Entry 6I1K (X-ray diffraction, 2.65 A resolution); this record covers chains A and B of the 4 polymer chains in the assembly.

[Chain A]
Molecule: CRISPR-associated endonuclease Cas12a
From: Francisella tularensis subsp. novicida (strain U112)
Notes: EC 3.1.21.1, 3.1.27.2
UniProtKB: A0Q7Q2 (CS12A_FRATN); residues 2-1300 here = UniProt positions 2-1300
Chain sequence (1302 residues; numbered -1 to 1300; the number before each row is that of its first residue; numbers below 1 keep their minus sign (Ser-1 is residue -1)):
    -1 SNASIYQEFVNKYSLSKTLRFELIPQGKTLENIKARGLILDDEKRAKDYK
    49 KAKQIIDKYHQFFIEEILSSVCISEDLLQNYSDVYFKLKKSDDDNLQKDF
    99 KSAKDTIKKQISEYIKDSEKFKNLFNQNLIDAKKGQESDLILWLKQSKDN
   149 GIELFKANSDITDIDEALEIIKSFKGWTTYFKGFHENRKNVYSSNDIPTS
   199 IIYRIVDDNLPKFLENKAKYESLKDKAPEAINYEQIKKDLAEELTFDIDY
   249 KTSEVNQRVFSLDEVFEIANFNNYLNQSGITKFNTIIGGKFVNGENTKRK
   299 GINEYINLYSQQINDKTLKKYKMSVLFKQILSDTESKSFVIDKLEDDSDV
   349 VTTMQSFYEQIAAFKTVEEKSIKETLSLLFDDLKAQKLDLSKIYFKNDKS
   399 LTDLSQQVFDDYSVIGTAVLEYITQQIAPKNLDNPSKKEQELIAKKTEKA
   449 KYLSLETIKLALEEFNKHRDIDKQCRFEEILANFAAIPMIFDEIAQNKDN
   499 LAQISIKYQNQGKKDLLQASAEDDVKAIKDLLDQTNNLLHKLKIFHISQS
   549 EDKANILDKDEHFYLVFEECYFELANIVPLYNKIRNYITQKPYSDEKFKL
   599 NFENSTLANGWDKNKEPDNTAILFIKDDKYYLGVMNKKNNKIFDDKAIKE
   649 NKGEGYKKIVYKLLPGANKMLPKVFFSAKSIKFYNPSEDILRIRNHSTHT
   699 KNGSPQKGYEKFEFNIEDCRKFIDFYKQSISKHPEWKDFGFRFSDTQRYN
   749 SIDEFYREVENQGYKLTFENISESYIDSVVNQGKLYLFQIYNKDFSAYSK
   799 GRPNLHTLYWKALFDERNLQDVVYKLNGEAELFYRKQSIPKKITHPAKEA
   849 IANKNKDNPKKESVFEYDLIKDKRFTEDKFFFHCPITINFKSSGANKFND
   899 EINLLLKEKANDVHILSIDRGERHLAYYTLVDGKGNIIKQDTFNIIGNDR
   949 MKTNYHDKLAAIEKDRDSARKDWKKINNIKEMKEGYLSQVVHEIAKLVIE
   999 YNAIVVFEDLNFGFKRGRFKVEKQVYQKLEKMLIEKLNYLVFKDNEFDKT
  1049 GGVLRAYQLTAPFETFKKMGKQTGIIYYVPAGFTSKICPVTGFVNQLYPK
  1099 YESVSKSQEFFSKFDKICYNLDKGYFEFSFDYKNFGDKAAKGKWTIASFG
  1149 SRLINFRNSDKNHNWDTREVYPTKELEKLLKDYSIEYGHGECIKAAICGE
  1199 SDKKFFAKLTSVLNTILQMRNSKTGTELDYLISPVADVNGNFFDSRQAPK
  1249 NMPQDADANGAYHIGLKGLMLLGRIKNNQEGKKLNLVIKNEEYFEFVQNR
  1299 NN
Not modelled in the structure: -1 to 0, 850-851, 1135-1136, 1153-1166
Differences from the reference sequence: expression tag (-1 to 1)
Curated features (UniProtKB/Swiss-Prot):
  - region: Tyr47 to Lys51 (Binds crRNA alone and in crRNA-target DNA heteroduplex), Phe182 to Arg186 (Binds crRNA alone and in crRNA-target DNA heteroduplex), Asn301 to Asn305 (Binds DNA in crRNA-target DNA heteroduplex), Lys326 to Leu329 (Binds crRNA in crRNA-target DNA heteroduplex), His538 to Lys541 (Binds crRNA in crRNA-target DNA heteroduplex), Tyr591 to Lys595 (Binds crRNA), Leu662 to Ile679 (LKL, important for PAM recognition and DNA unwinding), Lys671 to Lys677 (Binds DNA protospacer adjacent motif (PAM) on target DNA), Arg692 to Gln704 (Binds single-strand non-target DNA), Lys791 to Ser794 (Binds crRNA), Leu803, His804 (Binds crRNA), Asn851 to Asn853 (Binds crRNA), Tyr865 to Phe873 (Binds crRNA), His954 to Trp971 (Bridge helix)
  - active site: His843 (For pre-crRNA processing), Lys852 (For pre-crRNA processing), Lys869 (For pre-crRNA processing), Asp917 (For DNase activity of RuvC domain), Glu1006 (For DNase activity of RuvC domain), Asp1255 (For DNase activity of RuvC domain)
  - site: Thr16 (Binds crRNA alone and in crRNA-target DNA heteroduplex), Lys131 (Binds target strand DNA), Thr295 (Binds crRNA in crRNA-target DNA heteroduplex), Lys320 (Binds DNA in crRNA-target DNA heteroduplex), Ser334 (Binds DNA in crRNA-target DNA heteroduplex), Tyr410 (Caps the crRNA-target DNA heteroduplex), Lys589 (Binds DNA in crRNA-target DNA heteroduplex), Lys613 (Binds DNA protospacer adjacent motif (PAM)), Lys667 (Binds Target strand DNA), Lys671 (Binds PAM), Lys677 (Binds Target strand DNA), Lys823 (Binds Target strand DNA), Gly826 (Binds Target strand DNA), Arg833 (Binds crRNA), Lys852 (Stabilizes transition state for pre-crRNA processing), Lys1026 (Binds DNA in crRNA-target DNA heteroduplex), Thr1063 (Binds DNA in crRNA-target DNA heteroduplex)
  - mutagenesis: Gly608 (G608A/E: 15% DNA cleavage), Pro663 (P663A: 25% DNA cleavage, altered non-target strand cleavage products), Asn666 (N666A: 80% DNA cleavage, altered non-target strand cleavage products), Lys667 (K667A: 30% DNA cleavage), Lys671 (K671A: 15% DNA cleavage), Lys677 (K677A: 35% DNA cleavage, altered non-target strand cleavage products), Arg692 (R692A: Slight decrease in target DNA cleavage, 30% DNA cleavage, altered non-target strand cleavage products), His694 (H694A: Wild-type DNA cleavage, altered non-target strand cleavage products), Thr698 to Ser702 (Loss of target DNA cleavage), Gln704 (Q704A: Significant decrease in target DNA cleavage), His843 (H843A: Decreased pre-crRNA processing in vitro, binds RNA, no change in DNA cleavage), Lys852 (K852A: Decreased pre-crRNA processing in vitro, binds RNA, no change in DNA cleavage), 13 further mutagenesis entries in UniProt
Cystine bridges: Cys1116-Cys1190
Ion coordination: Mg2+ site 1: Ser67, Asn270; Mg2+ site 2: Phe153, Ile159, Thr160; Mg2+ site 3: Arg800 (shared with A-3(B) of chain B)
From the paper describing this entry:
  - binding site for DNA non-target strand: Lys895, Lys1069, Lys1287, Asn1288

[Chain B]
Molecule: crRNA
Sequence (40 nucleotides; each row starts with the number of its first residue; numbers below 1 keep their minus sign (A-18 is residue -18)):
   -18 AAUUUCUACUGUUGUAGAUAGAUUAAAAGGUAAUUCUAUC
Ion coordination: Mg2+: A-3 (shared with Arg800(A) of chain A)

[Chain A / chain B interface]
Contacting residue pairs (138):
  Ser14(A) with A1(B), base contact
  Lys15(A) with A1(B), salt bridge to the phosphate
  Thr16(A) with A1(B), hydrogen bond to the sugar; G2(B), sugar contact
  Arg18(A) with U-15(B), hydrogen bond to the base; U-14(B), sugar contact; U0(B), base contact; G2(B), salt bridge to the phosphate
  Phe19(A) with U-15(B), sugar contact
  Glu20(A) with U-15(B), sugar contact
  Lys51(A) with U4(B), hydrogen bond to the phosphate; U5(B), salt bridge to the phosphate
  Asp55(A) with A6(B), phosphate contact
  Asn185(A) with U4(B), hydrogen bond to the sugar; U5(B), sugar contact
  Arg186(A) with U5(B), hydrogen bond to the sugar; A6(B), salt bridge to the phosphate
  Arg202(A) with A7(B), hydrogen bond to the sugar; A8(B), salt bridge to the phosphate
  Phe289(A) with U15(B), sugar contact; U16(B), sugar contact
  Asn294(A) with U16(B), sugar contact
  Thr295(A) with U16(B), phosphate contact; C17(B), phosphate contact
  Lys296(A) with U16(B), hydrogen bond to the sugar
  Lys298(A) with C17(B), hydrogen bond to the sugar
  Leu306(A) with U18(B), sugar contact
  Gln309(A) with U18(B), hydrogen bond to the sugar; A19(B), sugar contact
  Phe325(A) with A8(B), phosphate contact; A9(B), phosphate contact
  Lys326(A) with A7(B), salt bridge to the phosphate; A8(B), hydrogen bond to the phosphate
  Gln327(A) with A7(B), phosphate contact
  Ile328(A) with A6(B), phosphate contact; A7(B), phosphate contact
  Leu329(A) with A6(B), sugar contact
  Tyr410(A) with U20(B), hydrogen bond to the base
  His538(A) with U15(B), salt bridge to the phosphate
  Val576(A) with U15(B), sugar contact
  Asn580(A) with A14(B), hydrogen bond to the sugar
  Arg583(A) with A13(B), hydrogen bond to the sugar; A14(B), hydrogen bond to the sugar
  Lys595(A) with A3(B), salt bridge to the phosphate
  Tyr789(A) with G-5(B), phosphate contact
  Asn790(A) with U-15(B), phosphate contact
  Lys791(A) with U-16(B), sugar contact; U-15(B), hydrogen bond to the phosphate; U-4(B), base contact
  Ser794(A) with G-5(B), hydrogen bond to the phosphate
  Tyr796(A) with U-6(B), phosphate contact; G-5(B), phosphate contact
  Ser797(A) with G-5(B), phosphate contact; U-4(B), hydrogen bond to the phosphate
  Lys798(A) with U-6(B), salt bridge to the phosphate; U-4(B), hydrogen bond to the phosphate
  Gly799(A) with U-4(B), hydrogen bond to the phosphate; A-3(B), phosphate contact
  Arg800(A) with A-3(B), hydrogen bond to the phosphate; G-2(B), salt bridge to the phosphate
  Asn802(A) with A-1(B), hydrogen bond to the base; U0(B), base contact
  Leu803(A) with A-1(B), phosphate contact; U0(B), hydrogen bond to the base
  His804(A) with U0(B), stacking on the base; A1(B), salt bridge to the phosphate
  Glu829(A) with A3(B), hydrogen bond to the sugar
  Phe831(A) with A3(B), sugar contact
  Arg833(A) with U-14(B), salt bridge to the phosphate
  Thr842(A) with A-18(B), sugar contact
  His843(A) with A-18(B), hydrogen bond to the base
  Ile849(A) with A-18(B), base contact
  Lys852(A) with U-9(B), hydrogen bond to the phosphate
  Asn853(A) with C-10(B), phosphate contact; U-9(B), hydrogen bond to the phosphate
  Asn856(A) with U-9(B), hydrogen bond to the phosphate; G-8(B), hydrogen bond to the phosphate
  Lys858(A) with G-8(B), phosphate contact; U-7(B), hydrogen bond to the base
  Ser861(A) with U-9(B), sugar contact; G-8(B), hydrogen bond to the phosphate; U-7(B), hydrogen bond to the base
  Val862(A) with U-7(B), hydrogen bond to the base
  Phe863(A) with A-18(B), base contact; U-9(B), sugar contact; U-7(B), base contact
  Glu864(A) with U-6(B), base contact
  Tyr865(A) with A-17(B), hydrogen bond to the base; U-7(B), hydrogen bond to the base; U-6(B), stacking on the base
  Leu867(A) with A-18(B), base contact; A-17(B), base contact
  Ile868(A) with A-18(B), hydrogen bond to the sugar; A-17(B), phosphate contact
  Lys869(A) with A-18(B), sugar contact
  Asp870(A) with A-18(B), phosphate contact; A-17(B), phosphate contact
  Lys871(A) with A-17(B), phosphate contact; U-16(B), phosphate contact
  Arg872(A) with A-17(B), salt bridge to the phosphate; U-16(B), salt bridge to the phosphate; U-14(B), phosphate contact; C-13(B), salt bridge to the phosphate
  Phe873(A) with C-13(B), phosphate contact
  Phe879(A) with U-15(B), phosphate contact; U-14(B), phosphate contact
  His881(A) with G2(B), hydrogen bond to the sugar
  Arg948(A) with G-8(B), hydrogen bond to the base; U-7(B), salt bridge to the phosphate; U-4(B), hydrogen bond to the sugar
  Met949(A) with C-10(B), sugar contact; U-9(B), phosphate contact; G-8(B), base contact
  Thr951(A) with A-11(B), sugar contact; G-8(B), base contact
  Tyr953(A) with A-11(B), hydrogen bond to the sugar
  Lys956(A) with A-11(B), hydrogen bond to the phosphate; C-10(B), salt bridge to the phosphate
  Lys969(A) with U12(B), phosphate contact; A13(B), salt bridge to the phosphate
  Asn976(A) with U-12(B), hydrogen bond to the phosphate; A-11(B), phosphate contact
  Glu979(A) with U-12(B), sugar contact
  Met980(A) with U-12(B), hydrogen bond to the sugar; A-11(B), phosphate contact
  Gly983(A) with U-12(B), sugar contact
  Tyr984(A) with U-12(B), sugar contact
  Ser986(A) with G-2(B), hydrogen bond to the sugar; A-1(B), sugar contact
  Gln987(A) with U-12(B), hydrogen bond to the base; A-3(B), base contact; G-2(B), hydrogen bond to the base
  Val989(A) with A-1(B), sugar contact
  His990(A) with G-2(B), hydrogen bond to the phosphate
  Lys1034(A) with A-1(B), salt bridge to the phosphate; U0(B), salt bridge to the phosphate
  Lys1041(A) with G-2(B), salt bridge to the phosphate; A-1(B), salt bridge to the phosphate
Other interface residues (no listed pair), chain A (92 interface residues in all): Phe182, Gln310, Ser330, Asp396, Asn534, Tyr579, Asp792, Lys877, Asn946, Glu1033

[Summary]
Chain A and chain B form an interface of 92 and 37 residues respectively; the contacts include 46 hydrogen
bonds, 22 salt bridges and 2 aromatic stacking contacts. Polar contacts include Arg18(A)-U-15(B),
Tyr410(A)-U20(B) and Asn802(A)-A-1(B). The paper reports a binding site for DNA non-target strand at
Lys895(A), Lys1069(A) and Lys1287(A) among others.
Chain A is CRISPR-associated endonuclease Cas12a (Francisella tularensis subsp. novicida (strain U112)) and
chain B is crRNA; the structure, Crystal structure of catalytically inactive FnCas12a in complex with a crRNA
guide and a dsDNA target, was determined by X-ray diffraction, deposited together with 6I1L.
